3UPU - chains A and D; structure by X-ray diffraction, 3.30 A resolution.

# Chain A
Protein: ATP-dependent DNA helicase dda
Organism: Enterobacteria phage T4
Notes: EC 3.6.4.12
UniProt: P32270 (DDA_BPT4); residues 1-439 here = UniProt positions 1-439
Chain sequence (459 residues; each row starts with the number of its first residue; numbers below 1 keep their minus sign (Mse-19 is residue -19)):
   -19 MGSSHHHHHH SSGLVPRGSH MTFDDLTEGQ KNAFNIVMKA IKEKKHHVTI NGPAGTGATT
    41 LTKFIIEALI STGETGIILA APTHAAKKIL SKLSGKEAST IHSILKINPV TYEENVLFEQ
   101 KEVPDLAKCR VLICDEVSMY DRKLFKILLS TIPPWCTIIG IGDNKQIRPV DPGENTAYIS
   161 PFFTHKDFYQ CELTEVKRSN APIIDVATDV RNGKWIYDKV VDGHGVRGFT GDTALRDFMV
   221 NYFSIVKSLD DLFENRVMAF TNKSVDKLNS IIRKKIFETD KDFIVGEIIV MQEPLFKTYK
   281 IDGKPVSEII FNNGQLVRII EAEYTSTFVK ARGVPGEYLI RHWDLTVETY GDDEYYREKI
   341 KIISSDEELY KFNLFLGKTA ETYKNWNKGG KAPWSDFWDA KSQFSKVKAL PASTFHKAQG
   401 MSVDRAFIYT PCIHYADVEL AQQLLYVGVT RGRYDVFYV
Not modelled in the structure: -19 to 0
Modified residues: Mse-19 (selenomethionine); Mse1, Mse18, Mse119, Mse219, Mse238, Mse271, Mse401 (selenomethionine; parent Met)
Construct notes: expression tag (-19 to 0); engineered mutation Ala38 (Lys in P32270)
Swiss-Prot annotation at these positions:
  - binding site (ATP): Gly32 to Gly37, Thr39
What the authors report for this chain:
  - contacts within the chain: Glu93-Lys364, Glu94-Lys364 (salt bridge)
  - binding site for the 8-nt DNA strand (chain D): His64, Thr80, His82, Ser83, Asn88, Pro89, Phe98, Val150, Phe240, Asn242, Lys243, Asn293, Thr394, His396, Lys397
  - mutagenesis - K38A: increased expression
  - mutagenesis - K38A: abolished catalytic activity
  - mutagenesis - F98A (6-fold): decreased binding to ss/dsDNA partial duplex
  - mutagenesis - F98A (less than 2-fold): decreased catalytic activity (ssDNA-stimulated ATPase activity)
  - mutagenesis - F98A: abolished catalytic activity (unwinding activity)
  - mutagenesis - E93A/E94A: decreased catalytic activity (DNA-stimulated ATPase activity)
  - mutagenesis - E93A/E94A: decreased catalytic activity on unwinding
  - mutagenesis - K364A, W378A: decreased catalytic activity (ATPase activity)
  - mutagenesis - K364A (more than 10-fold): decreased catalytic activity on DNA unwinding
  - mutagenesis - W378A (about 10-fold): decreased catalytic activity on single-cycle unwinding
  - mutagenesis - F276A (less than 2-fold): decreased catalytic activity on unwinding rate
  - mutagenesis - P89A (2-3 fold): decreased catalytic activity on ATPase

# Chain D
Molecule: 8-nt DNA strand
Sequence (8 nucleotides; each row starts with the number of its first residue):
   600 TTTTTTTT

# How chain A and chain D interact
Contacting residue pairs (38; chain A residue first):
  Pro62(A) - DT605(D)  sugar contact
  Thr63(A) - DT604(D)  phosphate contact
  Thr63(A) - DT605(D)  phosphate contact
  His64(A) - DT605(D)  hydrogen bond to the phosphate
  His64(A) - DT606(D)  salt bridge to the phosphate
  Thr80(A) - DT605(D)  phosphate contact
  Thr80(A) - DT606(D)  hydrogen bond to the phosphate
  His82(A) - DT605(D)  hydrogen bond to the sugar
  His82(A) - DT606(D)  sugar contact
  Ser83(A) - DT606(D)  hydrogen bond to the phosphate
  Ser83(A) - DT607(D)  hydrogen bond to the phosphate
  Ile87(A) - DT606(D)  sugar contact
  Asn88(A) - DT606(D)  sugar contact
  Pro89(A) - DT606(D)  sugar contact
  Phe98(A) - DT605(D)  stacking on the base
  Val150(A) - DT602(D)  base contact
  Val150(A) - DT603(D)  base contact
  Pro152(A) - DT602(D)  base contact
  Pro152(A) - DT603(D)  base contact
  Phe240(A) - DT601(D)  sugar contact
  Phe240(A) - DT602(D)  sugar contact
  Thr241(A) - DT601(D)  phosphate contact
  Thr241(A) - DT602(D)  phosphate contact
  Asn242(A) - DT602(D)  hydrogen bond to the phosphate
  Asn242(A) - DT603(D)  hydrogen bond to the phosphate
  Lys243(A) - DT601(D)  salt bridge to the phosphate
  Phe276(A) - DT606(D)  base contact
  Ser287(A) - DT607(D)  base contact
  Asn293(A) - DT604(D)  phosphate contact
  Asn293(A) - DT605(D)  hydrogen bond to the phosphate
  Thr394(A) - DT602(D)  phosphate contact
  Thr394(A) - DT603(D)  hydrogen bond to the phosphate
  His396(A) - DT602(D)  sugar contact
  His396(A) - DT603(D)  sugar contact
  Lys397(A) - DT603(D)  phosphate contact
  Lys397(A) - DT604(D)  salt bridge to the phosphate
  Tyr415(A) - DT600(D)  base contact
  Tyr415(A) - DT601(D)  sugar contact
Interface residues without a listed pair, chain A (25 interface residues in all): Asp121, Ile289

# Summary
Chain A and chain D form an interface of 25 and 8 residues respectively, with 9 hydrogen bonds, 3 salt bridges
and 1 aromatic stacking contact. Polar pairs include His82(A)-DT605(D), His64(A)-DT605(D) and
Thr80(A)-DT606(D). The paper reports a binding site for the 8-nt DNA strand (chain D) at His64(A), Thr80(A)
and His82(A) among others; K364A and W378A of chain A reduce catalytic activity (ATPase activity); 7
substitutions were tested in all.
Chain A is ATP-dependent DNA helicase dda (Enterobacteria phage T4) and chain D is an 8-nt DNA strand; the
structure, Crystal structure of the T4 Phage SF1B Helicase Dda, was determined by X-ray diffraction.
